PDB entry 6Z7Z | X-ray diffraction, 2.40 A resolution | chains B and H of the 4 polymer chains in the assembly

[Chain B]
Protein: OXI-005 Fab Heavy chain
From: Mus musculus
Notes: antibody fragment or engineered binder
Chain sequence (220 residues; row label = number of the first residue in the row; note: 3 numbers in that range are skipped by the numbering (no residue carries them; nothing is unmodelled there)):
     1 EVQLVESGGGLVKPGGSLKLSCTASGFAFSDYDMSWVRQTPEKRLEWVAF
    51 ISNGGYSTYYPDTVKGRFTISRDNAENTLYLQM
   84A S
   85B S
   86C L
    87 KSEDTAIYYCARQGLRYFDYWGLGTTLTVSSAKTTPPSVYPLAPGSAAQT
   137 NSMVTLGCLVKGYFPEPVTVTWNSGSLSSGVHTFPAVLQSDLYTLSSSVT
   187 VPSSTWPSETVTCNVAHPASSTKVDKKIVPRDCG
Not modelled in the structure: 131-136, 217-220
Disulfides: Cys-22/Cys-96, Cys-144/Cys-199

[Chain H]
Protein: Insulin
From: Sus scrofa
UniProtKB: P01315 (INS_PIG); residues 1-30 here correspond to UniProt positions 25-54 (UniProt number = residue number + 24)
Chain sequence (30 residues; numbered 1 to 30; the number before each row is that of its first residue):
     1 FVNQHLCGSHLVEALYLVCGERGFFYTPKA
Not modelled in the structure: 1-2

[Interface between chain B and chain H]
Residue-residue contacts (14):
  Asp-33(B) / Thr-27(H)  hydrogen bond
  Trp-47(B) / Phe-25(H)  hydrophobic
  Phe-50(B) / Phe-25(H)  hydrophobic
  Phe-50(B) / Tyr-26(H)  hydrophobic
  Phe-50(B) / Thr-27(H)
  Ser-57(B) / Tyr-26(H)
  Thr-58(B) / Tyr-26(H)
  Tyr-59(B) / Phe-25(H)  hydrophobic
  Leu-101(B) / Thr-27(H)
  Leu-101(B) / Pro-28(H)
  Leu-101(B) / Ala-30(H)
  Arg-102(B) / Phe-25(H)
  Arg-102(B) / Thr-27(H)  hydrogen bond (side chain-backbone)
  Arg-102(B) / Pro-28(H)  hydrogen bond (backbone-backbone)
Also at the interface, not in a pair above, chain B (10 interface residues in all): Gln-99, Gly-100
Also at the interface, not in a pair above, chain H (6 interface residues in all): Lys-29

[Summary]
10 residues of chain B and 6 residues of chain H are in contact, with 3 hydrogen bonds. Polar pairs include
Asp-33(B)/Thr-27(H), Arg-102(B)/Thr-27(H) and Arg-102(B)/Pro-28(H).
Chain B is OXI-005 Fab Heavy chain (Mus musculus) and chain H is Insulin (Sus scrofa); the structure, Porcine
insulin in complex with the analytical antibody OXI-005 Fab, was determined by X-ray diffraction together with
6Z7W, 6Z7X and 6Z7Y from the same study.
